Entry 6NBQ (electron microscopy, 3.10 A resolution); this record covers chains A and C of the 17 polymer chains in the assembly.

[Chain A]
Protein: NdhA
Source organism: Thermosynechococcus elongatus (strain BP-1)
Sequence (372 residues; each row starts with the number of its first residue; X marks 21 residues of unknown identity (built as UNK)):
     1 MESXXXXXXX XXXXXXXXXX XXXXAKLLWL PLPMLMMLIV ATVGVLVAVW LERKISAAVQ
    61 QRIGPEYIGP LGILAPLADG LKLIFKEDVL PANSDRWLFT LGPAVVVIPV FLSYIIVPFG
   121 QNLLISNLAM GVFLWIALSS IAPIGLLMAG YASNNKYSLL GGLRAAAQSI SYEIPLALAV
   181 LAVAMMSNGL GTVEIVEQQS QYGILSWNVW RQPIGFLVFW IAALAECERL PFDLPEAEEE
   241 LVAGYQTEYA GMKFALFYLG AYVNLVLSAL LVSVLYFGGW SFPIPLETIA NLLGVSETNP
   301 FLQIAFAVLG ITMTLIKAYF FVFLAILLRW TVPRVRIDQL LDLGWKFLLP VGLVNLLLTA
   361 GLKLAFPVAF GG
Disordered / not traced: 1-3, 363-372
Reported in the primary citation:
  - conformationally variable residues (order/disorder transition): UNK_4 to Leu27

[Chain C]
Protein: NAD(P)H-quinone oxidoreductase subunit 3
Source organism: Thermosynechococcus elongatus (strain BP-1)
Notes: EC 7.1.1.-
UniProt: Q8DJ02 (NU3C_THEEB); residues 1-132 here = UniProt positions 1-132
Sequence (132 residues; each row starts with the number of its first residue):
     1 MVAIPRLRDT ATVFVLSGYE YFLGFLIICS LVPVLALAAS ALLRPKSGRM IRLTTYESGM
    61 EPIGGAWIQF NVRYYMFALV FVIFDVETVF LYPWAVAFHQ LGLLAFIEAL IFIAILVVAL
   121 VYAWRKRALE WS
Disordered / not traced: 1-17, 44-64, 132
Reported in the primary citation:
  - conformationally variable residues (helix shift): Glu20 to Leu43

[Interface between chain A and chain C]
Pairs across the interface (58):
  Pro31(A) - Tyr19(C)
  Met34(A) - Tyr19(C)  hydrophobic
  Met34(A) - Leu23(C)  hydrophobic
  Ile115(A) - Glu20(C)
  Ile125(A) - Gly18(C)
  Ser126(A) - Gly18(C)
  Ser126(A) - Tyr19(C)
  Ser126(A) - Glu20(C)  hydrogen bond (side chain-backbone)
  Leu128(A) - Tyr21(C)
  Phe133(A) - Val89(C)  hydrophobic
  Phe133(A) - Tyr92(C)  hydrophobic
  Ile136(A) - Tyr92(C)
  Lys156(A) - Trp67(C)
  Lys156(A) - Ile68(C)
  Leu159(A) - Ile68(C)  hydrophobic
  Leu160(A) - Ile68(C)  hydrophobic
  Leu163(A) - Tyr74(C)  hydrophobic
  Ala167(A) - Trp131(C)  hydrophobic
  Ile170(A) - Phe77(C)
  Ile170(A) - Phe81(C)
  Ser171(A) - Phe77(C)
  Ile174(A) - Phe84(C)
  Ile174(A) - Thr88(C)
  Ala177(A) - Thr88(C)
  Ala177(A) - Tyr92(C)  hydrogen bond (backbone-side chain)
  Leu178(A) - Thr88(C)
  Leu181(A) - Thr88(C)
  Leu181(A) - Leu91(C)  hydrophobic
  Leu181(A) - Tyr92(C)  hydrophobic
  Leu181(A) - Ala95(C)  hydrophobic
  Ala184(A) - Ala95(C)
  Met185(A) - Trp94(C)  hydrophobic
  Met185(A) - Ala95(C)
  Met185(A) - Phe98(C)  hydrophobic
  Asn188(A) - Val96(C)
  Asn188(A) - His99(C)  hydrogen bond
  Gly189(A) - Val96(C)
  Leu190(A) - Tyr92(C)  hydrophobic
  Leu190(A) - Val96(C)  hydrophobic
  Ile337(A) - Trp131(C)
  Asp338(A) - Trp131(C)
  Leu341(A) - Phe77(C)  hydrophobic
  Leu341(A) - Trp131(C)  hydrophobic
  Trp345(A) - Phe77(C)
  Trp345(A) - Val80(C)
  Trp345(A) - Phe81(C)  hydrophobic
  Trp345(A) - Phe84(C)  hydrophobic
  Trp345(A) - Trp124(C)
  Trp345(A) - Leu129(C)  hydrophobic
  Lys346(A) - Trp124(C)
  Lys346(A) - Leu129(C)
  Leu349(A) - Phe84(C)  hydrophobic
  Leu349(A) - Leu120(C)  hydrophobic
  Leu356(A) - Leu91(C)  hydrophobic
  Leu357(A) - Leu110(C)  hydrophobic
  Ala360(A) - Phe98(C)  hydrophobic
  Ala360(A) - Phe106(C)  hydrophobic
  Leu362(A) - Phe106(C)
Also at the interface, not in a pair above, chain A (40 interface residues in all): Arg164, Glu173, Val180, Pro350, Leu353, Gly361
Also at the interface, not in a pair above, chain C (39 interface residues in all): Cys29, Val32, Leu35, Ala36, Ala39, Leu43, Gly65, Ala78, Asp85, Glu87, Gln100, Ile113

[Summary]
Chain A and chain C form an interface of 40 and 39 residues respectively, with 3 hydrogen bonds. Polar
contacts include Ser126(A)-Glu20(C), Ala177(A)-Tyr92(C) and Asn188(A)-His99(C). The paper reports
conformational variability at UNK_4(A) and Glu20(C).
Chain A is NdhA and chain C is NAD(P)H-quinone oxidoreductase subunit 3, both from Thermosynechococcus
elongatus (strain BP-1); the structure, T.elongatus NDH (data-set 1), was determined by electron microscopy
(same publication as 6NBX and 6NBY).
